1GMD - chains E and G of the 4 polymer chains in the assembly; structure by X-ray diffraction, 2.20 A resolution.

== Chain E ==
Molecule: Gamma-chymotrypsin A
From: Bos taurus
Notes: EC 3.4.21.1
UniProtKB: P00766 (CTRA_BOVIN); residue numbers follow UniProt; this construct covers 1-13
Sequence (13 residues; numbered 1 to 13; the number before each row is that of its first residue):
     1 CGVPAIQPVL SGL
Not modelled in the structure: 12-13

== Chain G ==
Molecule: Gamma-chymotrypsin A
From: Bos taurus
Notes: EC 3.4.21.1
UniProtKB: P00766 (CTRA_BOVIN); residue numbers follow UniProt; this construct covers 149-245
Sequence (97 residues; numbered 149 to 245; the number before each row is that of its first residue):
   149 ANTPDRLQQA SLPLLSNTNC KKYWGTKIKD AMICAGASGV SSCMGDSGGP LVCKKNGAWT
   209 LVGIVSWGSS TCSTSTPGVY ARVTALVNWV QQTLAAN
Not modelled in the structure: 149-150
Curated features (UniProtKB/Swiss-Prot):
  - active site: S195 (Charge relay system)
Disulfides: C168-C182, C191-C220

== Chain E / chain G interface ==
Residue-residue contacts - 6 pairs, chain E then chain G:
  C1(E) - A206(G)
  G2(E) - A206(G)
  G2(E) - W207(G)  hydrogen bond (backbone-backbone)
  P4(E) - W207(G)
  V9(E) - Q157(G)  hydrogen bond (backbone-side chain)
  L10(E) - Q157(G)
Other interface residues (no listed pair), chain E (7 interface residues in all): V3, P8
Other interface residues (no listed pair), chain G (4 interface residues in all): G205

== Summary ==
7 residues of chain E face 4 of chain G across their interface, with 2 hydrogen bonds. Among the polar pairs
are V9(E)-Q157(G) and G2(E)-W207(G). From UniProt: active-site residue S195(G) on chain G.
Here chain E is Gamma-chymotrypsin A and chain G is Gamma-chymotrypsin A, both from Bos taurus. Entry 1GMD
(X-ray crystal structure of gamma-chymotrypsin in hexane) was determined by X-ray diffraction (same
publication as 1GMC).
